7BR8 - chains 6 and 7 of the 16 polymer chains in the assembly; structure by electron microscopy, 3.80 A resolution.

== Chain 6 (and 7) ==
Molecule: Triplex capsid protein 2
From: Epstein-Barr virus (strain B95-8)
Notes: chain 7 of this document is another copy of the same molecule, construct and numbering; everything in this record applies to it too
Reference sequence: P25214 (TRX2_EBVB9); residue numbers follow UniProt; this construct covers 1-301
Sequence (301 residues; each row starts with the number of its first residue):
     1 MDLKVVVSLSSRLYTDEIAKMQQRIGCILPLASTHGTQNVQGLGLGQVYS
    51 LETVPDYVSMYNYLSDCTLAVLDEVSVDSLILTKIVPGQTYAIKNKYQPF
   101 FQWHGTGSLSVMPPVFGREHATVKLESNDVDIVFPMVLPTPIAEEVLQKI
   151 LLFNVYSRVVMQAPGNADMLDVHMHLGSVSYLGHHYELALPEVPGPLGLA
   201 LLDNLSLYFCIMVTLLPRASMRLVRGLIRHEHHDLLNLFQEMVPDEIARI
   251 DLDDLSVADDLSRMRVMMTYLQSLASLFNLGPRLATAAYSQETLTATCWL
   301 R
Disordered / not traced: 160-171 (chain 7: 33-37, 192-199, 228-236)

== Interface between chain 6 and chain 7 ==
Pairs across the interface (116):
  Gly-105(6) with Asp-66(7)
  Thr-106(6) with Asp-66(7)
  Gly-107(6) with Asp-66(7)
  Ser-108(6) with Asp-66(7)
  Glu-144(6) with Gln-272(7), hydrogen bond (backbone-side chain)
  Gln-148(6) with Arg-265(7), hydrogen bond (side chain-backbone); Met-268(7); Thr-269(7), hydrogen bond; Gln-272(7)
  Leu-151(6) with Met-268(7), hydrophobic
  Leu-152(6) with Met-264(7), hydrophobic; Arg-265(7); Met-268(7), hydrophobic
  Val-155(6) with Arg-222(7), hydrogen bond (backbone-side chain)
  Tyr-156(6) with Arg-222(7); Asp-260(7), hydrogen bond (side chain-backbone); Leu-261(7); Met-264(7)
  Arg-158(6) with Arg-222(7); Arg-225(7), hydrogen bond (side chain-backbone)
  Val-159(6) with Arg-222(7); Val-257(7)
  Val-172(6) with Val-257(7), hydrophobic; Ala-258(7), hydrophobic; Leu-261(7)
  His-175(6) with Arg-265(7)
  Leu-176(6) with Leu-261(7), hydrophobic
  Leu-202(6) with Leu-227(7), hydrophobic
  Asp-203(6) with Leu-227(7)
  Leu-205(6) with Leu-223(7)
  Ser-206(6) with Leu-223(7), hydrogen bond (side chain-backbone); Leu-227(7)
  Phe-209(6) with Ala-219(7), hydrophobic; Ser-220(7); Leu-223(7), hydrophobic; Leu-271(7), hydrophobic
  Cys-210(6) with Val-224(7), hydrophobic; Gln-240(7); Val-243(7), hydrophobic; Pro-244(7)
  Ile-211(6) with Val-243(7), hydrophobic
  Met-212(6) with Leu-216(7), hydrophobic
  Val-213(6) with Leu-216(7), hydrophobic; Ser-220(7); Pro-244(7), hydrophobic
  Thr-214(6) with Val-243(7); Pro-244(7); Asp-245(7)
  Leu-216(6) with Val-213(7); Leu-216(7), hydrophobic; Pro-217(7)
  Pro-217(6) with Val-213(7)
  Ala-219(6) with Val-155(7), hydrophobic; Tyr-156(7); Val-159(7)
  Ser-220(6) with Val-155(7); Cys-210(7), hydrogen bond (backbone-side chain); Val-213(7)
  Met-221(6) with Val-213(7), hydrophobic; Thr-214(7)
  Arg-222(6) with Val-159(7); Ala-163(7); Asn-166(7)
  Leu-223(6) with Val-155(7), hydrophobic; Arg-158(7); Val-159(7); Leu-207(7), hydrophobic
  Val-224(6) with Cys-210(7), hydrophobic; Thr-214(7)
  Gly-226(6) with Gln-162(7)
  Leu-227(6) with Leu-207(7), hydrophobic
  His-230(6) with Gln-162(7), hydrogen bond
  His-233(6) with Leu-207(7)
  Leu-235(6) with Leu-207(7), hydrophobic; Tyr-208(7), hydrophobic; Tyr-270(7)
  Leu-238(6) with Leu-215(7), hydrophobic; Arg-263(7); Val-266(7), hydrophobic
  Phe-239(6) with Ile-211(7), hydrophobic; Thr-214(7); Leu-215(7), hydrophobic
  Gln-240(6) with Asp-259(7)
  Glu-246(6) with Pro-217(7); Ile-247(7); Ala-248(7); Ile-250(7); Asp-251(7)
  Arg-249(6) with Ile-250(7)
  Ile-250(6) with Ile-247(7), hydrophobic
  Leu-255(6) with Tyr-156(7); Asn-166(7)
  Ser-256(6) with Tyr-156(7), hydrogen bond (backbone-side chain)
  Val-257(6) with Asp-171(7); Val-172(7), hydrophobic; His-175(7)
  Asp-260(6) with Leu-152(7); Tyr-156(7), hydrogen bond
  Leu-261(6) with Gln-148(7); Lys-149(7)
  Met-264(6) with Gln-148(7); Leu-152(7), hydrophobic; Phe-209(7), hydrophobic
  Arg-265(6) with Gln-148(7)
  Met-267(6) with Phe-209(7), hydrophobic
  Met-268(6) with Glu-144(7); Gln-148(7); Phe-278(7), hydrophobic
  Leu-271(6) with Leu-271(7), hydrophobic; Ala-275(7); Phe-278(7), hydrophobic
  Gln-272(6) with Phe-278(7)
  Ala-275(6) with Ala-275(7)
  Phe-278(6) with Met-268(7), hydrophobic; Gln-272(7)
  Trp-299(6) with Pro-87(7)
Other interface residues (no listed pair), chain 6 (64 interface residues in all): Glu-145, Leu-147, Lys-149, Asp-253, Leu-274, Leu-300
Other interface residues (no listed pair), chain 7 (67 interface residues in all): Asn-154, Ala-167, Leu-176, Asn-204, Met-212, Gly-226, Ser-262, Met-267, Leu-274, Ser-276

== In short ==
The interface between chain 6 and chain 7 involves 64 residues on one side and 67 on the other, with 11
hydrogen bonds. Polar pairs include Glu-144(6)/Gln-272(7), Gln-148(6)/Arg-265(7) and Gln-148(6)/Thr-269(7).
Both chains are Triplex capsid protein 2 (Epstein-Barr virus (strain B95-8)). Entry 7BR8 (Epstein-Barr virus,
C5 penton vertex, CATC absent) was determined by electron microscopy together with 7BQT, 7BQX, 7BR7 and 7BSI
from the same study.
